Entry 3L25 (X-ray diffraction, 2.00 A resolution); this record covers chains A and B of the 6 polymer chains in the assembly.

# Chain A (and B)
Molecule: Polymerase cofactor VP35
Source organism: Zaire ebolavirus
Notes: fragment: Zaire Ebola VP35 interferon inhibitory domain; chain B of this document is another copy of the same molecule, construct and numbering; everything in this record applies to it too
UniProtKB: Q05127 (VP35_EBOZM); numbering as in UniProt (aligned over 215-340)
Amino-acid sequence (129 residues; row label = number of the first residue in the row):
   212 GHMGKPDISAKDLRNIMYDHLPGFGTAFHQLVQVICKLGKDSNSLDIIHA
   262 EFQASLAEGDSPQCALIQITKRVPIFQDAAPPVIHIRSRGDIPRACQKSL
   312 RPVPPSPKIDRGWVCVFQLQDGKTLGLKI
Disordered / not traced: 212-217
Differences from the reference sequence: expression tag (212-214)
Bound ions: Na+: Leu-232, Gly-234
Curated features (UniProtKB/Swiss-Prot):
  - modified residue (Phosphoserine): Ser-310, Ser-317
  - cross-link: Lys-309 (Glycyl lysine isopeptide (Lys-Gly) (interchain with G-Cter in ubiquitin))
  - mutagenesis: Phe-239 (F239A: Complete loss of interaction with host PRKRA and subsequent immune response inhibition), Arg-305 (R305A: No effect on IRF3 promoter inhibition), Lys-309 (K309A: Partial loss of IRF3 promoter inhibition. Complete loss of dsRNA-binding; K309R: Partial loss of the ability to efficiently antagonize the type I IFN response), Arg-312 (R312A: Complete loss of IRF3 promoter inhibition; dsRNA-binding and interaction with host PRKRA), Ser-317 (S317A: Impaired viral replication; S317D: No effect on viral replication), Lys-319 (K319A: Complete loss of dsRNA binding activity; when associated with A-322), Arg-322 (R322A: Complete loss of dsRNA binding activity; when associated with A-319)

# How chain A and chain B interact
Contacting residue pairs (12):
  Lys-282(A) / Lys-282(B)
  Arg-312(A) / Glu-269(B)  hydrogen bond (side chain-backbone)
  Arg-312(A) / Gly-270(B)  hydrogen bond (side chain-backbone)
  Arg-312(A) / Asp-271(B)  salt bridge
  Arg-322(A) / Glu-262(B)  salt bridge
  Arg-322(A) / Ala-265(B)
  Arg-322(A) / Ser-266(B)
  Arg-322(A) / Glu-269(B)  salt bridge
  Arg-322(A) / Arg-283(B)  hydrogen bond (backbone-side chain)
  Trp-324(A) / Glu-269(B)  hydrogen bond
  Lys-339(A) / Gln-279(B)
  Lys-339(A) / Arg-283(B)
Other interface residues (no listed pair), chain A (6 interface residues in all): Pro-315

# Summary
6 residues of chain A face 9 of chain B across their interface; the contacts include 4 hydrogen bonds and 3
salt bridges. Polar contacts include Arg-312(A)/Asp-271(B), Arg-322(A)/Glu-262(B) and Arg-322(A)/Glu-269(B).
From UniProt: 7 mutagenesis sites on chain A.
Both chains are Polymerase cofactor VP35 (Zaire ebolavirus). Entry 3L25 (Crystal structure of Zaire Ebola VP35
interferon inhibitory domain bound to 8 bp dsRNA) was determined by X-ray diffraction, deposited together with
3L26, 3L27 and 3L28.
